PDB entry 2AV7 | X-ray diffraction, 2.05 A resolution | chains A and C of the 3 polymer chains in the assembly

== Chain A ==
Name: HLA class I histocompatibility antigen, A-2 alpha chain
Organism: Homo sapiens
UniProt: P01892 (1A02_HUMAN); residues 1-275 here correspond to UniProt positions 25-299 (UniProt number = residue number + 24)
Sequence (275 residues; numbered 1 to 275; the number before each row is that of its first residue):
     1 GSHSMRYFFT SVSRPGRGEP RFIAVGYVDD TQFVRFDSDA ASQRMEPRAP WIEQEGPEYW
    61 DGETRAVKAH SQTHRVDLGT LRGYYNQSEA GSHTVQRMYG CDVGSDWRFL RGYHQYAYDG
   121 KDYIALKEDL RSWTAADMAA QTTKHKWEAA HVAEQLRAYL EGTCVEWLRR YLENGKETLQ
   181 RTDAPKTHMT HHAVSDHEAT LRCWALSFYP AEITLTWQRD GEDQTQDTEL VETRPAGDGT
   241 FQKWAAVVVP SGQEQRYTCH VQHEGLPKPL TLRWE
Cystine bridges: C101-C164, C203-C259
Sequence notes: engineered mutation A66 (Lys90 in P01892)

== Chain C ==
Name: Trans-activating transcriptional regulatory peptide
Notes: fragment: HTLV-1 TAX peptide
UniProt: P14079 (TAT_HTL1C); residues 1-9 here correspond to UniProt positions 16-24 (UniProt number = residue number + 15)
Sequence (9 residues; numbered 1 to 9; the number before each row is that of its first residue):
     1 LLFGYPVYV

== Chain A / chain C interface ==
Contacting residue pairs (39; chain A residue first):
  M5(A) - L1(C)
  Y7(A) - L1(C)  hydrogen bond (side chain-backbone)
  Y7(A) - L2(C)  hydrophobic
  F9(A) - L2(C)  hydrophobic
  M45(A) - L2(C)  hydrophobic
  Y59(A) - L1(C)  hydrophobic
  E63(A) - L1(C)
  E63(A) - L2(C)  hydrogen bond (side chain-backbone)
  A66(A) - L2(C)  hydrophobic
  V67(A) - L2(C)
  H70(A) - F3(C)
  T73(A) - V7(C)  hydrogen bond (side chain-backbone)
  T73(A) - Y8(C)
  V76(A) - Y8(C)  hydrophobic
  D77(A) - Y8(C)
  D77(A) - V9(C)  hydrogen bond (side chain-backbone)
  T80(A) - V9(C)
  L81(A) - V9(C)  hydrophobic
  Y84(A) - V9(C)  hydrogen bond (side chain-backbone)
  R97(A) - V7(C)
  Y99(A) - L2(C)
  Y99(A) - F3(C)  hydrogen bond (side chain-backbone)
  Y116(A) - V7(C)
  Y116(A) - V9(C)  hydrophobic
  T143(A) - V9(C)  hydrogen bond (side chain-backbone)
  K146(A) - Y8(C)
  K146(A) - V9(C)  hydrogen bond (side chain-backbone)
  W147(A) - V7(C)  hydrophobic
  W147(A) - Y8(C)  hydrogen bond (side chain-backbone)
  V152(A) - V7(C)  hydrophobic
  Q155(A) - F3(C)
  Q155(A) - Y5(C)
  L156(A) - F3(C)  hydrophobic
  Y159(A) - L1(C)  hydrogen bond (side chain-backbone)
  Y159(A) - L2(C)
  Y159(A) - F3(C)  hydrophobic
  T163(A) - L1(C)
  W167(A) - L1(C)  hydrophobic
  Y171(A) - L1(C)  hydrogen bond (side chain-backbone)
Other interface residues (no listed pair), chain A (30 interface residues in all): H114, Y123
Other interface residues (no listed pair), chain C (8 interface residues in all): P6

== In short ==
The interface between chain A and chain C involves 30 residues on one side and 8 on the other; the contacts
include 11 hydrogen bonds. Among the polar pairs are Y7(A)-L1(C), E63(A)-L2(C) and T73(A)-V7(C).
Chain A is HLA class I histocompatibility antigen, A-2 alpha chain (Homo sapiens) and chain C is
Trans-activating transcriptional regulatory peptide; the structure, Crystal structure of HTLV-1 TAX peptide
Bound to Human Class I MHC HLA-A2 with the K66A ..., was determined by X-ray diffraction together with 2AV1
from the same study.
